Entry 6MWR (X-ray diffraction, 3.30 A resolution); this record covers chains A and B of the 4 polymer chains in the assembly.

== Chain A ==
Molecule: Major histocompatibility complex class I-related gene protein
Source organism: Homo sapiens
UniProtKB: Q95460 (HMR1_HUMAN); residues 1-270 here correspond to UniProt positions 23-292 (UniProt number = residue number + 22)
Amino-acid sequence (271 residues; row label = number of the first residue in the row; numbering starts at 0):
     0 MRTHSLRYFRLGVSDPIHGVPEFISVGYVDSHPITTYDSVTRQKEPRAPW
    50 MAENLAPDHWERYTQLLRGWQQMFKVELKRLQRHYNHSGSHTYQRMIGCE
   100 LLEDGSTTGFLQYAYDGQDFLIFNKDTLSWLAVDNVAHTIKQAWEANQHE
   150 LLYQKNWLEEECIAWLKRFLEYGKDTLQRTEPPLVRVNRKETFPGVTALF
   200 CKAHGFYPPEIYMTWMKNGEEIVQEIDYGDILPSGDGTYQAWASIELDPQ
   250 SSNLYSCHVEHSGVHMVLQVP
Not modelled in the structure: 0-1, 249-252
Construct notes: initiating methionine (0); conflict S261 (Cys283 in Q95460)
Swiss-Prot annotation at these positions:
  - binding site (5-(2-oxoethylideneamino)-6-(D-ribitylamino)uracil): R9, S24, K43, R94, Y152, Q153
  - binding site (5-(2-oxopropylideneamino)-6-(D-ribitylamino)uracil): R9, S24, K43, R94, Y152, Q153
  - binding site (7-hydroxy-6-methyl-8-(1-D-ribityl)lumazine): R9, S24, K43, R94, Y152, Q153
  - binding site (8-(9H-purin-6-yl)-2-oxa-8-azabicyclo[3.3.1]nona-3,6-diene-4,6-dicarbaldehyde): R9, K43, H58, R94
  - binding site (2-amino-4-oxopteridine-6-carbaldehyde): K43
  - binding site (pyridoxal): K43
  - glycosylation: N85 (N-linked (GlcNAc...) asparagine)
Cystine bridges: C98-C161, C200-C256
Covalently attached groups: compound 2LJ linked to K43
Residues lining bound ligands: 2LJ (1-deoxy-1-({2,6-dioxo-5-[(E)-propylideneamino]-1,2,3,6-tetrahydropyrimidin-4-yl}amino)-D-ribitol): Y7, F8, R9, S24, T34, H58, Y62, L66, W69, R94, I96, Y152, Q153, W156

== Chain B ==
Molecule: Beta-2-microglobulin
Source organism: Homo sapiens
UniProtKB: P61769 (B2MG_HUMAN); residues 1-99 here correspond to UniProt positions 21-119 (UniProt number = residue number + 20)
Amino-acid sequence (99 residues; each row starts with the number of its first residue):
     1 IQRTPKIQVYSRHPAENGKSNFLNCYVSGFHPSDIEVDLLKNGERIEKVE
    51 HSDLSFSKDWSFYLLYYTEFTPTEKDEYACRVNHVTLSQPKIVKWDRDM
Not modelled in the structure: 98-99
Swiss-Prot annotation at these positions:
  - modified residue: Q2 (Pyrrolidone carboxylic acid)
  - glycosylation: I1 (N-linked (Glc) (glycation) isoleucine), K19 (N-linked (Glc) (glycation) lysine), K41 (N-linked (Glc) (glycation) lysine), K48 (N-linked (Glc) (glycation) lysine), K58 (N-linked (Glc) (glycation) lysine), K91 (N-linked (Glc) (glycation) lysine), K94 (N-linked (Glc) (glycation) lysine)
Cystine bridges: C25-C80

== Interface between chain A and chain B ==
Contacting residue pairs - 39 pairs, chain A then chain B:
  F8(A) - F56(B)  hydrophobic
  F8(A) - S57(B)
  L10(A) - F56(B)  hydrophobic
  H17(A) - D34(B)  salt bridge
  H17(A) - I35(B)
  G18(A) - D34(B)
  I23(A) - F56(B)  hydrophobic
  V25(A) - F56(B)  hydrophobic
  Y27(A) - S55(B)  hydrogen bond
  Y27(A) - F56(B)  hydrogen bond (side chain-backbone)
  T91(A) - H31(B)
  Q93(A) - H31(B)  hydrogen bond
  Q93(A) - W60(B)  hydrogen bond (side chain-backbone)
  Q93(A) - F62(B)
  M95(A) - W60(B)  hydrophobic
  Q111(A) - W60(B)
  A113(A) - W60(B)  hydrophobic
  D115(A) - I1(B)
  D115(A) - H31(B)
  G116(A) - R3(B)  hydrogen bond (backbone-side chain)
  G116(A) - H31(B)  hydrogen bond (backbone-side chain)
  G116(A) - W60(B)
  Q117(A) - I1(B)
  D118(A) - W60(B)  hydrogen bond
  H203(A) - P14(B)
  D229(A) - Q8(B)
  L231(A) - Q8(B)
  L231(A) - Y10(B)
  L231(A) - Y26(B)  hydrophobic
  P232(A) - Y10(B)  hydrogen bond (backbone-side chain)
  P232(A) - Y26(B)
  P232(A) - L65(B)
  S233(A) - R12(B)
  S233(A) - N24(B)  hydrogen bond (backbone-side chain)
  G234(A) - R12(B)
  D235(A) - R12(B)
  Q239(A) - Y10(B)
  Q239(A) - S11(B)
  Q239(A) - R12(B)
Other interface residues (no listed pair), chain A (29 interface residues in all): V12, I16, S30, R94, Y112
Other interface residues (no listed pair), chain B (24 interface residues in all): H13, P32, S33, L54, K58, Y63

== Summary ==
29 residues of chain A and 24 residues of chain B are in contact, with 9 hydrogen bonds and 1 salt bridge.
Among the polar pairs are H17(A)-D34(B), Y27(A)-S55(B) and Y27(A)-F56(B). Covalently linked compound 2LJ: at
K43(A).
Chain A is Major histocompatibility complex class I-related gene protein and chain B is Beta-2-microglobulin,
both from Homo sapiens; the structure, Recognition of MHC-like molecule, was determined by X-ray diffraction.
